Entry 7BUQ (X-ray diffraction, 3.09 A resolution); this record covers chains A and B.

# Chain A (and B)
Name: Cyclic GMP-AMP synthase
Organism: Mus musculus
Notes: EC 2.7.7.86; chain B of this document is another copy of the same molecule, construct and numbering; everything in this record applies to it too
UniProt: Q8C6L5 (CGAS_MOUSE); residue numbers follow UniProt; this construct covers 1-507
Sequence (507 residues; each row starts with the number of its first residue):
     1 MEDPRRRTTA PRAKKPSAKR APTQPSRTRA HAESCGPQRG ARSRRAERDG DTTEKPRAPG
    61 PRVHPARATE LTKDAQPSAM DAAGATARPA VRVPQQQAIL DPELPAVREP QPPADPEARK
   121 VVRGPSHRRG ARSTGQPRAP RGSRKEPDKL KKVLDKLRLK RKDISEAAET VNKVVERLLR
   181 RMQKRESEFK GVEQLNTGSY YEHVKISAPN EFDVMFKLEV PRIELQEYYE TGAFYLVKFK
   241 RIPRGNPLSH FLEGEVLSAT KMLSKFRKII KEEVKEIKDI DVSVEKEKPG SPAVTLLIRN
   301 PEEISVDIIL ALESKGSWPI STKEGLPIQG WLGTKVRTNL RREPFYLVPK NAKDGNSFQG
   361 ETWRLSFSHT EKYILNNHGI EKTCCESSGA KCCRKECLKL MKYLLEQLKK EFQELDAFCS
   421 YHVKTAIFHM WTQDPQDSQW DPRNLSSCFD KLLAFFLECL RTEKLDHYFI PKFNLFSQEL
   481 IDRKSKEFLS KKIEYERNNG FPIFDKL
Not modelled in the structure: 1-145 (chain B: 1-146)
Swiss-Prot annotation at these positions:
  - region: Arg48 to Pro59 (Required for association with the cell membrane), Arg119 to Arg132 (Required for activation upon DNA viral infection), Lys372 to Lys395 (DNA-binding)
  - motif: Leu154 to Leu159 (Nuclear export signal), Asp281 to Ser291 (Nuclear localization signal)
  - binding site (GTP): Thr197, Asp307, Arg364 to Glu371
  - binding site (ATP): Ser199, Glu371, Lys402, Ser420 to Lys424
  - binding site (Mg(2+)): Glu211, Asp213, Asp307
  - binding site (2',3'-cGAMP): Asp213, Gly290, Asp307, Lys350, Arg364 to Ser366
  - binding site (Zn(2+)): His378, Cys384, Cys385, Cys392
  - site: Arg241 (Arginine-anchor), Asp307, Ile308 (Cleavage)
  - modified residue: Thr52 (Phosphothreonine), Lys156 (N6-lactoyllysine), Glu176 (PolyADP-ribosyl glutamic acid), Ser199 (Phosphoserine), Tyr201 (Phosphotyrosine), Glu272 (5-glutamyl polyglutamate), Ser291 (Phosphoserine), Glu302 (5-glutamyl glutamate), Lys372 (N6-acetyllysine), Lys382 (N6-acetyllysine), Lys402 (N6-acetyllysine), Ser420 (Phosphoserine), Lys491 (N6-methyllysine)
  - lipidation (S-palmitoyl cysteine): Cys392, Cys393, Cys459
  - cross-link (Glycyl lysine isopeptide (Lys-Gly)): Lys217 (interchain with G-Cter in SUMO), Lys271 (interchain with G-Cter in ubiquitin), Lys335 (interchain with G-Cter in SUMO), Lys372 (interchain with G-Cter in SUMO), Lys382 (interchain with G-Cter in SUMO), Lys399 (interchain with G-Cter in ubiquitin), Lys402 (interchain with G-Cter in ubiquitin), Lys409 (interchain with G-Cter in ubiquitin), Lys410 (interchain with G-Cter in ubiquitin), Lys464 (interchain with G-Cter in SUMO)
  - mutagenesis: Lys156 (K156Q: Mimics lactylation; knockin mice show higher mortality following HSV-1 infection), Asn172 (N172K: Induces alteration of the DNA-binding surface and leads to decreased synthesis of cyclic GMP-AMP (cGAMP); when associated with L-180), Glu176 (E176A: Abolished poly-ADP-ribosylation by PARP1, stimulating interferon production in knockin mice), Arg180 (R180L: Induces alteration of the DNA-binding surface and leads to decreased synthesis of cyclic GMP-AMP (cGAMP); when associated with K-182), Gly198 (G198A: Abolishes stimulation of interferon production; when associated with A-199), Ser199 (S199A: Abolishes stimulation of interferon production; when associated with A-199), Tyr201 (Y201E: Phosphomimetic mutant; reduced translocation to the nucleus following treatment with etoposide), Glu211 to Asp213 (Abolished nucleotidyltransferase activity. Does not affect nuclear localization and tethering to chromatin), Glu211 (E211A: Abolishes ability to promote type-I interferon production), Asp213 (D213A: Abolishes ability to promote type-I interferon production), Lys217 (K217R: Reduced sumoylation), Arg222 (R222E: Impaired tethering to chromatin, leading to constitutive activation in the absence of DNA), 31 further mutagenesis entries in UniProt
Bound ions: Zn2+: His378, Cys384, Cys385, Cys392
Residues lining bound ligands: cGAMP (1SY): Ile206, Asp213, Met215, Pro292, Asp307, Ile309, Val348, Lys350, Arg364, Ser366, Phe367, Ser368, Glu371, Cys419, Ser420, Tyr421

# How chain A and chain B interact
Residue-residue contacts (39; chain A residue first):
  Lys156(A) with Ser387(B), hydrogen bond (side chain-backbone); Gly389(B)
  Arg158(A) with Cys385(B); Glu386(B), hydrogen bond (side chain-backbone); Lys391(B)
  Leu159(A) with Ser387(B)
  Arg161(A) with Tyr201(B), hydrogen bond (side chain-backbone); His203(B), hydrogen bond; Asn376(B)
  Lys162(A) with Glu386(B); Ser387(B)
  Ser165(A) with Tyr201(B)
  Ala168(A) with Glu169(B)
  Glu169(A) with Glu169(B); Tyr200(B)
  Asn172(A) with Glu169(B), hydrogen bond (side chain-backbone); Asn172(B); Lys173(B)
  Lys173(A) with Asn172(B); Glu176(B)
  Glu176(A) with Lys173(B)
  Arg177(A) with Glu176(B), salt bridge; Arg180(B)
  Arg180(A) with Arg177(B); Arg181(B); Ile277(B)
  Asn196(A) with Glu166(B)
  Gly198(A) with Glu166(B)
  Ser199(A) with Arg161(B), hydrogen bond; Glu166(B)
  Tyr201(A) with Ser165(B); Glu202(B), hydrogen bond
  Val204(A) with Arg161(B)
  Lys278(A) with Arg180(B)
  Lys372(A) with Glu166(B), salt bridge
  Asn376(A) with Arg161(B)
  Glu386(A) with Arg158(B)
  Ser387(A) with Lys156(B)
  Gly389(A) with Lys156(B), hydrogen bond (backbone-side chain)
Other interface residues (no listed pair), chain A (28 interface residues in all): Gln194, Tyr200, Asp279, Cys385
Other interface residues (no listed pair), chain B (24 interface residues in all): Ser388

# Overview
The interface between chain A and chain B involves 28 residues on one side and 24 on the other; the contacts
include 8 hydrogen bonds and 2 salt bridges. Among the polar pairs are Arg177(A)-Glu176(B),
Lys372(A)-Glu166(B) and Lys156(A)-Ser387(B). Chain A binds cGAMP.
Both chains are Cyclic GMP-AMP synthase (Mus musculus). Entry 7BUQ (mcGAS bound with 23-cGAMP) was determined
by X-ray diffraction (same publication as 7BUJ and 7BUM).
